Entry 2ROR (solution NMR); this record covers chains A and B.

== Chain A ==
Name: Proto-oncogene vav
Organism: Homo sapiens
Notes: fragment: SH2 domain
Reference sequence: P15498 (VAV_HUMAN); aligned to UniProt positions 629-753 over residues 8-132 (the alignment contains insertions or deletions, so no single offset holds)
Chain sequence (138 residues; row label = number of the first residue in the row):
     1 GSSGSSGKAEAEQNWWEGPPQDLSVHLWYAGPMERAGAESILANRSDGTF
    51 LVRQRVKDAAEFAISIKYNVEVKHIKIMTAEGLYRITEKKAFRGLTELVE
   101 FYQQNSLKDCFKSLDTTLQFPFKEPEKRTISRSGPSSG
Construct notes: expression tag (1-7, 133-138)

== Chain B ==
Name: 15-meric peptide from Lymphocyte cytosolic protein 2
Reference sequence: Q13094 (LCP2_HUMAN); residues 1-15 here correspond to UniProt positions 122-136 (UniProt number = residue number + 121)
Chain sequence (15 residues; row label = number of the first residue in the row):
     1 GEDDGDYESPNEEEE
Modified positions: Tyr7 (o-phosphotyrosine; PTR)

== Chain A / chain B interface ==
Contacting residue pairs (21):
  Arg53(A) - Tyr7(B)
  Arg55(A) - Tyr7(B)
  Ala63(A) - Tyr7(B)
  Lys73(A) - Glu8(B)
  His74(A) - Tyr7(B)
  His74(A) - Glu8(B)
  Ile75(A) - Tyr7(B)
  Lys76(A) - Tyr7(B)
  Thr87(A) - Pro10(B)
  Lys108(A) - Asn11(B)
  Asp109(A) - Asn11(B)
  Cys110(A) - Pro10(B)
  Cys110(A) - Asn11(B)
  Phe111(A) - Glu8(B)
  Phe111(A) - Ser9(B)
  Phe111(A) - Pro10(B)
  Phe111(A) - Asn11(B)
  Lys112(A) - Asn11(B)
  Lys112(A) - Glu12(B)
  Ser113(A) - Glu8(B)
  Leu114(A) - Glu8(B)
Interface residues without a listed pair, chain A (16 interface residues in all): Arg35
Interface residues without a listed pair, chain B (8 interface residues in all): Asp4, Asp6

== Summary ==
16 residues of chain A and 8 residues of chain B are in contact.
Chain A is Proto-oncogene vav (Homo sapiens) and chain B is 15-meric peptide from Lymphocyte cytosolic protein
2; the structure, Solution structure of the VAV1 SH2 domain complexed with a tyrosine-phosphorylated peptide
from SLP76, was determined by solution NMR.
